7R8N - chains M and N of the 9 polymer chains in the assembly; structure by electron microscopy, 3.55 A resolution.

== Chain M ==
Molecule: C051 Fab Heavy Chain
Source organism: Homo sapiens
Notes: antibody fragment or engineered binder
Sequence (237 residues; numbered 1 to 237; the number before each row is that of its first residue):
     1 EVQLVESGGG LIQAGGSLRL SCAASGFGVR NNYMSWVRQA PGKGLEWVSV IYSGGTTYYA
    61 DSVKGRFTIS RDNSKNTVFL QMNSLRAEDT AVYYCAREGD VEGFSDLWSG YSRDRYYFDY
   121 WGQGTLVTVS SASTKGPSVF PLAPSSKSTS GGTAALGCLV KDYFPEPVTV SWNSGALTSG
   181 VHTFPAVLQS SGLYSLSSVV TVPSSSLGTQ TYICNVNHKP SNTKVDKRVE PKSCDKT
Not modelled in the structure: 1, 131-237
Disulfides: Cys22-Cys95

== Chain N ==
Molecule: C051 Fab Light Chain
Source organism: Homo sapiens
Notes: antibody fragment or engineered binder
Sequence (216 residues; row label = number of the first residue in the row; note: 1 number in that range is skipped by the numbering (no residue carries it; nothing is unmodelled there)):
     1 QSVLTQPAS
    11 VSGSPGQSIT FSCTGTSSDV GGYNYVSWYQ QYPGKAPKLL IYDVTNRPSG VSDRFSGSKS
    71 GNTASLTISG LQAEDEADYY CSSFTSSNTR VFGTGTKVTV LGQPKAAPSV TLFPPSSEEL
   131 QANKATLVCL ISDFYPGAVT VAWKADSSPV KAGVETTTPS KQSNNKYAAS SYLSLTPEQW
   191 KSHRSYSCQV THEGSTVEKT VAPTECS
Not modelled in the structure: 1-2, 112-217

== Chain M / chain N interface ==
Residue-residue contacts (31; chain M residue first):
  Ser35(M) with Arg100(N), hydrogen bond
  Gln39(M) with Tyr90(N), hydrogen bond
  Lys43(M) with Tyr90(N), hydrogen bond (backbone-side chain)
  Gly44(M) with Tyr90(N); Gly103(N); Thr104(N)
  Leu45(M) with Pro47(N), hydrophobic; Tyr90(N); Phe102(N)
  Trp47(M) with Asn98(N); Thr99(N); Arg100(N)
  Tyr58(M) with Asn98(N)
  Gly103(M) with Tyr52(N), hydrogen bond (backbone-side chain)
  Phe104(M) with Leu49(N), hydrophobic
  Asp106(M) with Tyr52(N), hydrogen bond
  Arg115(M) with Tyr52(N)
  Tyr116(M) with Tyr35(N); Phe94(N), hydrophobic; Arg100(N)
  Tyr117(M) with Ser37(N); Tyr39(N); Leu49(N), hydrophobic; Tyr52(N), hydrophobic
  Phe118(M) with Tyr39(N), hydrogen bond (backbone-side chain); Leu49(N); Arg100(N); Phe102(N), hydrophobic
  Trp121(M) with Ala46(N); Pro47(N), hydrophobic
  Gly122(M) with Ala46(N)
Interface residues without a listed pair, chain M (18 interface residues in all): Tyr52, Tyr59
Interface residues without a listed pair, chain N (16 interface residues in all): Pro58

== Summary ==
Chain M and chain N form an interface of 18 and 16 residues respectively, with 6 hydrogen bonds. Polar
contacts include Ser35(M)-Arg100(N), Gln39(M)-Tyr90(N) and Lys43(M)-Tyr90(N).
Chain M is C051 Fab Heavy Chain and chain N is C051 Fab Light Chain, both from Homo sapiens; the structure,
Structure of the SARS-CoV-2 S 6P trimer in complex with neutralizing antibody C051, was determined by electron
microscopy together with 7N3F and 7R8O from the same study.
